8C43 - chains A and B; structure by X-ray diffraction, 1.40 A resolution.

# Chain A
Protein: 14-3-3 protein sigma
From: Homo sapiens
UniProt: P31947 (1433S_HUMAN); residues 1-231 here = UniProt positions 1-231
Amino-acid sequence (236 residues; row label = number of the first residue in the row; numbers below 1 keep their minus sign (Gly-4 is residue -4)):
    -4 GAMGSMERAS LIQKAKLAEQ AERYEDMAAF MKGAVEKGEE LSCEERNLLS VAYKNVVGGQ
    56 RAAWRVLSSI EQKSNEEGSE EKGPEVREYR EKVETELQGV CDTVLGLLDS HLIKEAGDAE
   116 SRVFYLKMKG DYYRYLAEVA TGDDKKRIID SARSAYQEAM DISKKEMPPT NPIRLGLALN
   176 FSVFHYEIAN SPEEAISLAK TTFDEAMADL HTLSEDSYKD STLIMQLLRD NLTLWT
Not modelled in the structure: 74-76
Construct notes: expression tag (-4 to 0)
Bound ions: Mg2+ site 1 near Glu2 (its only coordinating residue here); Mg2+ site 2: Glu35, Glu110, Glu188; Mg2+ site 3 near Glu89 (its only coordinating residue here)
Ligand contacts: De-acetylated Fusicoccin (SIT): Glu14, Met22, Glu39, Asn42, Leu43, Ser45, Val46, Phe119, Lys122, Met123, Pro167, Ile168, Gly171, Asp215, Leu218, Ile219
Swiss-Prot annotation at these positions:
  - site (Interaction with phosphoserine on interacting protein): Arg56, Arg129
  - modified residue (Phosphoserine): Ser5, Ser74

# Chain B
Protein: Estrogen Receptor alpha phosphopeptide
Notes: engineered mutation(s): F591R; P592R
Amino-acid sequence (17 residues; row label = number of the first residue in the row):
   588 AEGRRATVPW SHPQFEK
Not modelled in the structure: 588-590, 600-604
Modified residues: Thr594 (phosphothreonine; TPO)
Ligand contacts: De-acetylated Fusicoccin (SIT): Val595, Pro596, Trp597
Reported in the primary citation:
  - post-translational modification sites: Thr594

# How chain A and chain B interact
Residue-residue contacts (34; chain A residue first):
  Tyr19(A) - His599(B)  hydrogen bond (side chain-backbone)
  Ser45(A) - Pro596(B)
  Lys49(A) - Thr594(B)
  Lys49(A) - Pro596(B)  hydrogen bond (side chain-backbone)
  Lys49(A) - Trp597(B)
  Lys49(A) - Ser598(B)  hydrogen bond (backbone-side chain)
  Asn50(A) - Ser598(B)
  Asn50(A) - His599(B)  hydrogen bond (side chain-backbone)
  Gly53(A) - Ser598(B)
  Arg56(A) - Arg591(B)
  Arg56(A) - Arg592(B)
  Arg56(A) - Thr594(B)
  Arg60(A) - Arg591(B)
  Lys122(A) - Val595(B)  hydrogen bond (side chain-backbone)
  Lys122(A) - Pro596(B)
  Arg129(A) - Arg592(B)
  Arg129(A) - Thr594(B)
  Tyr130(A) - Thr594(B)
  Gly171(A) - Val595(B)
  Leu174(A) - Ala593(B)
  Leu174(A) - Thr594(B)
  Leu174(A) - Val595(B)  hydrophobic
  Asn175(A) - Thr594(B)
  Asn175(A) - Val595(B)  hydrogen bond (side chain-backbone)
  Val178(A) - Arg592(B)
  Val178(A) - Ala593(B)
  Val178(A) - Thr594(B)
  Glu182(A) - Arg592(B)  salt bridge
  Leu218(A) - Trp597(B)  hydrophobic
  Leu222(A) - Ala593(B)  hydrophobic
  Leu222(A) - Val595(B)  hydrophobic
  Asn226(A) - Arg592(B)
  Asn226(A) - Ala593(B)  hydrogen bond (side chain-backbone)
  Leu229(A) - Arg592(B)
Interface residues without a listed pair, chain A (22 interface residues in all): Asp126, Glu133, Trp230

# In short
The interface between chain A and chain B involves 22 residues on one side and 9 on the other; the contacts
include 7 hydrogen bonds and 1 salt bridge. Polar contacts include Glu182(A)-Arg592(B), Tyr19(A)-His599(B) and
Lys49(A)-Pro596(B). De-acetylated Fusicoccin is bound between chain A and chain B. From the paper: a
modification site at Thr594(B).
Here chain A is 14-3-3 protein sigma (Homo sapiens) and chain B is Estrogen Receptor alpha phosphopeptide.
Entry 8C43 (Ternary structure of 14-3-3sigma, strep-tagged PKA-responsive ERa phosphopeptide, and
Fusicoccin-A) was determined by X-ray diffraction together with 8C3Z, 8C40 and 8C42 from the same study.
